Entry 6KMZ (X-ray diffraction, 3.61 A resolution); this record covers chains B and E of the 5 polymer chains in the assembly.

Chain B:
Molecule: Caspase-4
Organism: Homo sapiens
Notes: EC 3.4.22.57
UniProt: P49662 (CASP4_HUMAN); the construct has insertions or renumbered stretches relative to UniProt, so the offset changes along the chain: 105-270 = UniProt 105-270; 279-285 = UniProt 283-289
Chain sequence (185 residues; numbered 105 to 285 plus 12 insertion-coded residues; 8 numbers in that range are skipped by the numbering (no residue carries them; nothing is unmodelled there); the number before each row is that of its first residue; a row labelled like 270A-270L holds insertion residues (270A, then the next letters in order)):
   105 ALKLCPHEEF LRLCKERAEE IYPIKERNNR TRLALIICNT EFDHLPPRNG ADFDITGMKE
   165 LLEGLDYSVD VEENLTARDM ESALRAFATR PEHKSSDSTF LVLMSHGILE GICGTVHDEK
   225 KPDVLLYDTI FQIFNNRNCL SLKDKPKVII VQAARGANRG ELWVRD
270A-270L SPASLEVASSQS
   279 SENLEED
Disordered / not traced: 270A-270L
Construct notes: engineered mutation Ala258 (Cys in P49662)
Swiss-Prot annotation at these positions:
  - active site: His210
  - site: Asp285 (Cleavage)

Chain E:
Molecule: Gasdermin-D
Organism: Homo sapiens
UniProt: P57764 (GSDMD_HUMAN); numbering as in UniProt (aligned over 287-480)
Chain sequence (194 residues; each row starts with the number of its first residue):
   287 FQGLRAEVET ISKELELLDR ELCQLLLEGL EGVLRDQLAL RALEEALEQG QSLGPVEPLD
   347 GPAGAVLECL VLSSGMLVPE LAIPVVYLLG ALTMLSETQH KLLAEALESQ TLLGPLELVG
   407 SLLEQSAPWQ ERSTMSLPPG LLGNSWGEGA PAWVLLDECG LELGEDTPHV CWEPQAQGRM
   467 CALYASLALL SGLS
Disordered / not traced: 333-343, 415-432, 451-453
Swiss-Prot annotation at these positions:
  - site: Leu290, Arg291 (Cleavage)
  - modified residue (S-(2-succinyl)cysteine): Cys309, Cys467
  - glycosylation: Ser338 (O-linked (GlcNAc) serine)
  - mutagenesis: Gln288 to Arg291 (Abolished generation of the Gasdermin-D, p40 chain and ability to promote secretion of IL33), Leu290 (L290D: Spontaneous pyroptosis-inducing activity), Leu304 to Leu308 (Impairs interaction with CASP1 and CASP4 and subsequent cleavage), Gln335 (Q335A: Does not affect cleavage by enterovirus 71 (EV71) Protease 3C), Ser338 (S338A: Abolished O-GlcNAcylation, leading to increased association with CASP4), Val364 to Leu367 (Impairs interaction with CASP1 and CASP4 and subsequent cleavage), Tyr373 (Y373D: Spontaneous pyroptosis-inducing activity), Ala377 (A377D: Spontaneous pyroptosis-inducing activity)

How chain B and chain E interact:
Residue-residue contacts (5):
  Arg241(B) - Glu302(E)
  Arg241(B) - Asp305(E)
  Arg241(B) - Arg306(E)
  Asn242(B) - Arg306(E)  hydrogen bond
  Leu244(B) - Asp305(E)
Other interface residues (no listed pair), chain B (4 interface residues in all): Asn240
Other interface residues (no listed pair), chain E (5 interface residues in all): Leu304, Glu307

In short:
4 residues of chain B face 5 of chain E across their interface, with 1 hydrogen bond. Its one hydrogen-bonded
contact is Asn242(B)-Arg306(E). UniProt lists active-site residue His210(B) on chain B; 17 mutagenesis sites
on chain E.
Chain B is Caspase-4 and chain E is Gasdermin-D, both from Homo sapiens; the structure, caspase-4 P22/P10
C258A in complex with human GSDMD-C domain, was determined by X-ray diffraction (same publication as 6KMT,
6KMU, 6KMV, 6KN0 and 6KN1).
